Entry 1GNQ (X-ray diffraction, 2.50 A resolution); this record covers chain A.

# Chain A
Protein: C-H-ras P21 protein
Source organism: Homo sapiens
UniProtKB: P01112 (RASH_HUMAN); numbering as in UniProt (aligned over 1-166)
Sequence (166 residues; each row starts with the number of its first residue):
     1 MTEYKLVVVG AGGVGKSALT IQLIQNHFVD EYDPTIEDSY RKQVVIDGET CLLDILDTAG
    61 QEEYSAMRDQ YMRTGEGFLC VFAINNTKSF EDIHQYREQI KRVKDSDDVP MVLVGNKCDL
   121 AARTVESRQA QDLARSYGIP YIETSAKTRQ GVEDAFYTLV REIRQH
Curated features (UniProtKB/Swiss-Prot):
  - region: His-166 (Hypervariable region)
  - motif: Tyr-32 to Tyr-40 (Effector region)
  - binding site (GTP): Gly-13 to Ala-18, Val-29 to Thr-35, Ala-59, Gly-60, Asn-116 to Asp-119, Ser-145 to Lys-147
  - modified residue: Met-1 (N-acetylmethionine), Thr-2 (N-acetylthreonine), Cys-118 (S-nitrosocysteine)
  - glycosylation: Thr-35 (Microbial infection: O-linked (Glc) threonine)
  - natural variant: Gly-12 (G12A: In CSTLO; G12C: In CSTLO; G12D: In CSTLO; G12E: In CSTLO; G12S: In CSTLO and CMEMS; G12V: In CSTLO, bladder carcinoma and CMEMS), Gly-13 (G13C: In CSTLO; G13D: In CSTLO; G13R: In SFM), Gln-22 (Q22K: In CMEMS), Glu-37 (E37EE: In CSTLO), Thr-58 (T58I: In CSTLO), Gln-61 (Q61K: In NMTC2; Q61L: In melanoma), Glu-63 (E63K: In CMEMS), Ser-89 (S89C: Found in a patient with severe fetal hydrops and pleural effusion; uncertain significance), Lys-117 (K117R: In CSTLO), Ala-146 (A146T: In CSTLO; A146V: In CSTLO)
  - mutagenesis: Ser-17 (S17N: Dominant negative. Prevents PLCE1 EGF-induced recruitment to plasma membrane. No effect on subcellular location of isoform 2), Asn-26 (N26G: Loss of interaction with PLCE1; when associated with V-12), Val-29 (V29A: No effect on interaction with PLCE1; when associated with V-12), Tyr-32 (Y32F: Loss of interaction and recruitment to plasma membrane of PLCE1; when associated with V-12), Pro-34 (P34G: No effect on interaction with PLCE1; when associated with V-12), Thr-35 (T35S: Loss of interaction with PLCE1; when associated with V-12), Glu-37 (E37G: No effect on interaction with PLCE1; when associated with V-12), Asp-38 (D38N: No effect on interaction with PLCE1; when associated with V-12), Ser-39 (S39C: No effect on interaction with PLCE1; when associated with V-12), Ala-59 (A59T: Loss of GTPase activity and creation of an autophosphorylation site), Gln-61 (Q61I: Moderately increased transformation of cultured cell lines; Q61R: Promotes interaction with SHOC2 and PP1C; Q61V: Strongly increased transformation of cultured cell lines), Ala-83 (A83T: GTP-binding activity reduced by factor of 30), 4 further mutagenesis entries in UniProt
Ion coordination: Mg2+: Ser-17, Thr-35, Asp-57 (together with CAG)
Residues lining bound ligands: CAG (guanosine 5'-triphosphate P3-[1-(2-nitrophenyl)ethyl ester]): Ala-11, Gly-12, Gly-13, Val-14, Gly-15, Lys-16, Ser-17, Ala-18, Phe-28, Val-29, Asp-30, Tyr-32, Asp-33, Pro-34, Thr-35, Thr-58, Ala-59, Gly-60, Gln-61, Asn-116, Lys-117, Asp-119, Leu-120, Ser-145, Ala-146, Lys-147

# In short
Bound to chain A: compound CAG. Ser-17, Thr-35 and Asp-57 coordinate Mg2+. Curated annotation (UniProt) lists
22 GTP-binding residues and 17 mutagenesis sites.
Chain A is C-H-ras P21 protein (Homo sapiens); the structure, X-ray crystal structure analysis of the
catalytic domain of the oncogene product P21H-ras complexed with caged ..., was determined by X-ray
diffraction together with 1GNP and 1GNR from the same study.
